8UHJ - chains H and L; structure by X-ray diffraction, 1.94 A resolution.

[Chain H]
Name: hSC44h.ck.20.N32F Fab heavy chain
Organism: Oryctolagus cuniculus
Notes: antibody fragment or engineered binder
Chain sequence (225 residues; each row starts with the number of its first residue; a row labelled like 82A-82C holds insertion residues (82A, then the next letters in order)):
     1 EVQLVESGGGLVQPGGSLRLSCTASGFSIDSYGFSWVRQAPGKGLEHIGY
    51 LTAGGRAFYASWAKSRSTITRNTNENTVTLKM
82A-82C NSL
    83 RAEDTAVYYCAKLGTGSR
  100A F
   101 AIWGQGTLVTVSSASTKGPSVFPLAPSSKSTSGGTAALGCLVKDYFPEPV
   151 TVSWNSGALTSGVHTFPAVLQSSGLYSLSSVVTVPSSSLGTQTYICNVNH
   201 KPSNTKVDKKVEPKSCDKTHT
Not modelled in the structure: 1, 215-221
Disulfides: Cys22-Cys92, Cys140-Cys196
From the paper describing this entry:
  - binding site for sulfate ion: Gly96 to Ser99

[Chain L]
Name: hSC44.ck.20.N32F Fab light chain
Organism: Oryctolagus cuniculus
Notes: antibody fragment or engineered binder
Chain sequence (218 residues; row label = number of the first residue in the row; a row labelled like 27A-27B holds insertion residues (27A, then the next letters in order)):
     1 DIQMTQSPSSLSASVGDRVTITCRASQ
27A-27B SV
    28 WRNKFVAWYQQKPGKAPKRLIYAIASLYSGVPSRFSGSGSGTDFTLTISS
    78 LQPEDFATYYCVGHYGSE
95A-95D NDAY
    96 YAFGQGTKVEIKRTVAAPSVFIFPPSDEQLKSGTASVVCLLNNFYPREAK
   146 VSWYVDNALQSGNSQESVTEQDSKDSTYSLSSTLTLSKADYEKHKVYACE
   196 VTQGTTSVTKSFNRGEC
Not modelled in the structure: 212
Disulfides: Cys23-Cys88, Cys134-Cys194
From the paper describing this entry:
  - binding site for sulfate ion: Tyr96

[How chain H and chain L interact]
Contacting residue pairs (85; chain H residue first):
  Ser35(H) with Tyr96(L)
  Val37(H) with Phe98(L), hydrophobic
  Gln39(H) with Gln38(L), hydrogen bond; Tyr87(L)
  Gly44(H) with Tyr87(L)
  Leu45(H) with Pro44(L), hydrophobic; Tyr87(L); Phe98(L)
  Glu46(H) with Phe98(L)
  His47(H) with Tyr96(L), hydrogen bond (side chain-backbone); Phe98(L)
  Tyr50(H) with Ala95C(L), hydrophobic; Tyr96(L), hydrophobic
  Arg56(H) with Glu95(L), hydrogen bond (side chain-backbone)
  Phe58(H) with Asn95A(L); Asp95B(L); Ala95C(L); Tyr95D(L)
  Tyr59(H) with Tyr95D(L)
  Ala60(H) with Asp1(L)
  Ser61(H) with Asp1(L), hydrogen bond (backbone-side chain)
  Tyr91(H) with Pro44(L)
  Leu95(H) with Tyr36(L), hydrogen bond (backbone-side chain); Arg46(L); Tyr96(L), hydrophobic
  Gly96(H) with Ala34(L); Arg46(L), hydrogen bond (backbone-side chain); Tyr49(L)
  Thr97(H) with Lys31(L); Phe32(L); Val33(L), hydrogen bond (backbone-backbone); Ala34(L); Tyr49(L); Ala50(L), hydrogen bond (backbone-backbone); Val89(L); His91(L); Tyr96(L)
  Gly98(H) with Lys31(L); Phe32(L); Tyr49(L); Ala50(L)
  Ser99(H) with Arg46(L), hydrogen bond (backbone-side chain); Tyr49(L)
  Arg100(H) with Arg46(L), hydrogen bond (backbone-side chain); Tyr49(L), hydrogen bond; Leu54(L); Tyr55(L); Ser56(L)
  Ala101(H) with Arg46(L)
  Trp103(H) with Tyr36(L), hydrogen bond; Pro44(L), hydrophobic
  Phe122(H) with Ser121(L); Gln124(L)
  Pro123(H) with Ser121(L); Glu123(L)
  Leu124(H) with Phe118(L), hydrophobic; Val133(L), hydrophobic
  Ala125(H) with Phe118(L)
  Lys129(H) with Phe207(L); Asn208(L)
  Ser130(H) with Phe116(L); Phe118(L)
  Ala137(H) with Phe116(L), hydrophobic; Phe118(L)
  Leu141(H) with Ser131(L)
  Lys143(H) with Gln124(L); Ser131(L)
  His164(H) with Asn137(L), hydrogen bond; Asn138(L); Ser174(L)
  Phe166(H) with Leu135(L), hydrophobic; Ser162(L); Thr164(L); Ser174(L); Leu175(L); Ser176(L)
  Pro167(H) with Ser162(L), hydrogen bond (backbone-side chain); Val163(L)
  Val169(H) with Gln160(L); Glu161(L)
  Leu170(H) with Gln160(L), hydrogen bond (backbone-side chain)
  Gln171(H) with Gln160(L)
  Val181(H) with Leu135(L), hydrophobic
  Thr183(H) with Asn137(L)
  Lys209(H) with Glu123(L), salt bridge
Also at the interface, not in a pair above, chain H (47 interface residues in all): Lys43, Thr52, Val121, Ser132, Thr135, Leu138, Ser179
Also at the interface, not in a pair above, chain L (49 interface residues in all): Ala43, Thr129, Lys205, Ser206, Glu211

[Summary]
47 residues of chain H and 49 residues of chain L are in contact, with 15 hydrogen bonds and 1 salt bridge.
Polar pairs include Lys209(H)-Glu123(L), Gln39(H)-Gln38(L) and His47(H)-Tyr96(L). The paper reports a binding
site for sulfate ion at Gly96(H) and Tyr96(L).
Here chain H is hSC44h.ck.20.N32F Fab heavy chain and chain L is hSC44.ck.20.N32F Fab light chain, both from
Oryctolagus cuniculus. Entry 8UHJ (anti-Phosphohistidine Fab hSC44.ck.20.N32F) was determined by X-ray
diffraction (same publication as 8UHH, 8UHN and 8UHP).
